PDB entry 8AHQ | X-ray diffraction, 2.10 A resolution | chains C and B of the 4 polymer chains in the assembly

== Chain C ==
Protein: Hybrid polyketide synthase-non ribosomal peptide synthetase
Source organism: Streptomyces virginiae
Reference sequence: A4PHN0 (A4PHN0_STRVG); numbering as in UniProt (aligned over 6831-6914)
Sequence (88 residues; numbered 6827 to 6914; the number before each row is that of its first residue):
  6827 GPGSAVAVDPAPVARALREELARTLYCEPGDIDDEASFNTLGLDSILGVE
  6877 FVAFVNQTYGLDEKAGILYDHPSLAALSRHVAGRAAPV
Disordered / not traced: 6827-6834, 6913-6914
Sequence notes: expression tag (6827-6830)
Glycans and other covalent adducts: 4'-phosphopantetheine (PNS) linked to Ser6871
Small-molecule neighbours: 4'-phosphopantetheine (PNS): Asp6870, Ile6872, Tyr6895
What the authors report for this chain:
  - post-translational modification sites: Ser6871
  - binding site for 4'-phosphopantetheine: Ser6871
  - contacts within the chain: Asn6865-Leu6869 (water-mediated contact), Asp6870-Ile6872, Asp6870-Leu6873
  - specificity-determining residues: Ala6862, Asn6865

== Chain B ==
Protein: Enoyl-CoA hydratase
Source organism: Streptomyces virginiae
Reference sequence: A4PHM7 (A4PHM7_STRVG); numbering as in UniProt (aligned over 2-246)
Sequence (250 residues; row label = number of the first residue in the row; numbers below 1 keep their minus sign (Gly-3 is residue -3)):
    -3 GPGSVRVVRGRGLLRAVLDRPERRNPIDAGLLTSLARALDQAESDQDCRV
    47 FVLSSTGEDFCAGTDLSGGDPAPEPLPDGAELPYWTLLERLTRSPLATVA
    97 VVDGRATAGGVGLAAACDLVLAGERARFRLTEVLAGLVPAMALPFVARRT
   147 GEQRAFAATLRAEEFDAGAAHRVGLADLAGPRAEDLLPPVLAGLGRTDRS
   197 TTAALKEYRARLFPRDARLGHDASRLLIERFAAPGTGQLLARLREAGAAA
Disordered / not traced: -3 to -2, 64-71, 230, 244-246
Sequence notes: expression tag (-3 to 1)
Modified residues: Mse137 (selenomethionine; parent Met)
What the authors report for this chain:
  - catalytic residues: Glu128 (citing earlier work)
  - binding site for 4'-phosphopantetheine: Arg125

== Interface between chain C and chain B ==
Residue-residue contacts (14):
  Glu6861(C) with Pro17(B); Thr52(B); Gly53(B), hydrogen bond (backbone-backbone)
  Ser6863(C) with Gly53(B); Glu54(B)
  Asn6865(C) with Glu54(B), hydrogen bond; Arg121(B)
  Thr6866(C) with Asp99(B), hydrogen bond (side chain-backbone); Arg121(B); Arg178(B)
  Leu6867(C) with Arg178(B)
  Pro6898(C) with Glu54(B)
  Ala6902(C) with Glu18(B)
  Arg6905(C) with Glu18(B), salt bridge
Other interface residues (no listed pair), chain C (9 interface residues in all): His6897
Other interface residues (no listed pair), chain B (9 interface residues in all): Asp15

== In short ==
The chain C/chain B interface involves 9 residues from each chain, with 3 hydrogen bonds and 1 salt bridge.
Among the polar pairs are Arg6905(C)-Glu18(B), Asn6865(C)-Glu54(B) and Thr6866(C)-Asp99(B). Covalently linked
4'-phosphopantetheine: at Ser6871(C). From the paper: the catalytic residue Glu128(B); a binding site for
4'-phosphopantetheine at Ser6871(C) and Arg125(B).
Chain C is Hybrid polyketide synthase-non ribosomal peptide synthetase and chain B is Enoyl-CoA hydratase,
both from Streptomyces virginiae; the structure, VirD/holo-ACP5b of Streptomyces virginiae complex, was
determined by X-ray diffraction (same publication as 8AHZ).
